7D5A - chain A; structure by X-ray diffraction, 2.20 A resolution.

== Chain A ==
Protein: Beta-secretase 1
From: Homo sapiens
Notes: EC 3.4.23.46
UniProtKB: P56817 (BACE1_HUMAN); residues -18 to 393 here correspond to UniProt positions 43-454 (UniProt number = residue number + 61)
Amino-acid sequence (416 residues; each row starts with the number of its first residue; numbers below 1 keep their minus sign (Gly-22 is residue -22)):
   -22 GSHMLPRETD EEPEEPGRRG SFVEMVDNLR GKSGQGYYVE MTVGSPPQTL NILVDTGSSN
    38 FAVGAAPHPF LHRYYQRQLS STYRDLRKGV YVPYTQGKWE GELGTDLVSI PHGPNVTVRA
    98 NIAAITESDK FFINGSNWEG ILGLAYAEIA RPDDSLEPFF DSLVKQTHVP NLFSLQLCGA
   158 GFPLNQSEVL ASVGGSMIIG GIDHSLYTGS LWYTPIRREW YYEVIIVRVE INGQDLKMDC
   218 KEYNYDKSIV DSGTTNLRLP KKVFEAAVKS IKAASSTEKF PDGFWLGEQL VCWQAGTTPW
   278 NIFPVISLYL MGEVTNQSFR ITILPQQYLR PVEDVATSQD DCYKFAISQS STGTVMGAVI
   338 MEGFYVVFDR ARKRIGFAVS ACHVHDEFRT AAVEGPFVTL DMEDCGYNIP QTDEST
Not modelled in the structure: -22 to -4, 157-168, 271-275, 311-317, 386-393
Construct notes: expression tag (-22 to -19)
Swiss-Prot annotation at these positions:
  - active site: Asp32, Asp228
  - modified residue (N6-acetyllysine): Lys65, Lys214, Lys218, Lys224, Lys238, Lys239, Lys246
  - glycosylation (N-linked (GlcNAc...) asparagine): Asn92, Asn111, Asn162, Asn293
Disulfides: Cys155-Cys359, Cys217-Cys382, Cys269-Cys319
Residues lining bound ligands: GX6 (N-[3-[(9S)-7-azanyl-2,2-bis(fluoranyl)-9-prop-1-ynyl-6-oxa-8-azaspiro[3.5]non-7-en-9-yl]-4-fluoranyl-phenyl]-5-cyano-pyridine-2-carboxamide): Gly11, Gln12, Gly13, Tyr14, Leu30, Asp32, Gly34, Ser35, Tyr71, Trp76, Phe108, Ile110, Trp115, Ile118, Asp228, Ser229, Gly230, Thr231, Thr232, Arg307, Ala335

== In short ==
Ligands of chain A: compound GX6. Curated annotation (UniProt) lists active-site residues Asp32 and Asp228.
Chain A is Beta-secretase 1 (Homo sapiens); the structure, Crystal Structure of BACE1 in complex with
N-{3-[(9S)-7-amino-2,2-difluoro-9-(prop-1-yn-1-yl)-6-oxa-8-azaspiro[3.5]non-7-en-9-yl]-4-fluorophenyl}-5-cyanopyridine-2-carboxamide,
was determined by X-ray diffraction (same publication as 7D2V, 7D2X, 7D5B and 7D5U).
